7AOD - chains M and W of the 24 polymer chains in the assembly; structure by electron microscopy, 4.50 A resolution (low resolution: residue-level contacts below are approximate; hydrogen-bond / salt-bridge calls are withheld).

[Chain M]
Name: DNA-directed RNA polymerase I subunit rpa1
Organism: Schizosaccharomyces pombe (strain 972 / ATCC 24843)
Notes: EC 2.7.7.6
Reference sequence: P15398 (RPA1_SCHPO); numbering as in UniProt (aligned over 1-1689)
Amino-acid sequence (1689 residues; row label = number of the first residue in the row):
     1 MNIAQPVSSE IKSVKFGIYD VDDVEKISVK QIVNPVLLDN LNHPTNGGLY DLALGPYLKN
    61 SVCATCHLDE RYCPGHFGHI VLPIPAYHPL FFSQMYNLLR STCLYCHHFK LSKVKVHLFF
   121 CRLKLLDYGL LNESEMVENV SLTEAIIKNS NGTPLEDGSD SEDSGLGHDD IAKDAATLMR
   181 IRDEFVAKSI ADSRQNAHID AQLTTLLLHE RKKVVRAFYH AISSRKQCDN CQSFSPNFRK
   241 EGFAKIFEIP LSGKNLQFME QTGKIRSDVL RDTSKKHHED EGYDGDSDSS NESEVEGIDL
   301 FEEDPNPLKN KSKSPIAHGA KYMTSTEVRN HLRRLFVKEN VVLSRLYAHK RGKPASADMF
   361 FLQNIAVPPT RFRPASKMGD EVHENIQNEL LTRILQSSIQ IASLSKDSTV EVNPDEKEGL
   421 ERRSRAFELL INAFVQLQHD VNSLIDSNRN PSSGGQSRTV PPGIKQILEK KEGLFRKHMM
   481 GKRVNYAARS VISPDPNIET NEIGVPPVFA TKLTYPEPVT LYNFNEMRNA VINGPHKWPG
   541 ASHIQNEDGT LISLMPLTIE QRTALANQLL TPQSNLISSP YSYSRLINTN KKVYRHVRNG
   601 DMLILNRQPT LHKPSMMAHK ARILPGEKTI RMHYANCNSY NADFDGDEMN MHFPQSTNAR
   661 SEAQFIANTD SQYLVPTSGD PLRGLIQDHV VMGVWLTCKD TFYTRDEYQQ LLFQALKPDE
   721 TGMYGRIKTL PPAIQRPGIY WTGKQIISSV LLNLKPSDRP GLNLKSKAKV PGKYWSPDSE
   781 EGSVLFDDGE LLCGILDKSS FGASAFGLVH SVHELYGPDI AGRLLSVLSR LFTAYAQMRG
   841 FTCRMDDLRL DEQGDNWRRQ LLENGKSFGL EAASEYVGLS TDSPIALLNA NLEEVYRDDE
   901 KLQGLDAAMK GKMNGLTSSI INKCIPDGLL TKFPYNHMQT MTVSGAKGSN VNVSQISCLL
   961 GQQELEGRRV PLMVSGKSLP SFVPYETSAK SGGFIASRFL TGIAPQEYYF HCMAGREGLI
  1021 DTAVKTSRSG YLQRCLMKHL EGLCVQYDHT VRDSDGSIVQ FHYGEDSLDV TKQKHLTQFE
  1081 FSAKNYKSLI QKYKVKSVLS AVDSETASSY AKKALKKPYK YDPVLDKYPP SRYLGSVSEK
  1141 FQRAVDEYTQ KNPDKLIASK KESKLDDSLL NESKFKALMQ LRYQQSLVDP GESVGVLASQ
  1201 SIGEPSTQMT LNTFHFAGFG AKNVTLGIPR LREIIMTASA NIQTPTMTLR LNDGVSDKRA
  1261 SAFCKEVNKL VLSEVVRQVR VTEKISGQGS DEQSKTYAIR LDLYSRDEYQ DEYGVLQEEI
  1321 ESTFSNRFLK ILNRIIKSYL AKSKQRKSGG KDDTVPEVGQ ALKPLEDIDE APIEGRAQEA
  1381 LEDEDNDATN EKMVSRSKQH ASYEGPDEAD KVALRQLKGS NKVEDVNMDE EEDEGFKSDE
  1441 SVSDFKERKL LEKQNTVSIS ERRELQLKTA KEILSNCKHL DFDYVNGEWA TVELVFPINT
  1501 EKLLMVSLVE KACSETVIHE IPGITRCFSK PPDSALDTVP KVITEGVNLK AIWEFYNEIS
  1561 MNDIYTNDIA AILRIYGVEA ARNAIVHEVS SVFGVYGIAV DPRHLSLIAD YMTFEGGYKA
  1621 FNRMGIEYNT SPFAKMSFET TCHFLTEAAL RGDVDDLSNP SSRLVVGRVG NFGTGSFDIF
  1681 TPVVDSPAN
Not modelled in the structure: 143-171, 196-202, 259-320, 348-353, 375-384, 412-420, 452-460, 1023-1029, 1159-1161, 1214-1222, 1285-1295, 1346-1475, 1532-1536, 1682-1689
Metal / ion sites: Zn2+ site 1: Cys63, Cys66, Cys73, His76; Zn2+ site 2: Cys103, Cys106, Cys228, Cys231
Curated features (UniProtKB/Swiss-Prot):
  - region: Pro1005 to Glu1017 (Bridging helix)
  - binding site (Zn(2+)): Cys63, Cys66, Cys73, His76
  - binding site (Mg(2+)): Asp643, Asp645, Asp647
  - modified residue (Phosphoserine): Ser159, Ser161, Ser1438, Ser1441
What the authors report for this chain:
  - higher-order assembly contacts with a neighbouring DNA-directed RNA polymerases I, II, and III subunit RPABC4: Pro580 to Ile587

[Chain W]
Name: DNA-directed RNA polymerases I and III subunit RPAC2
Organism: Schizosaccharomyces pombe (strain 972 / ATCC 24843)
Reference sequence: Q09177 (RPAC2_SCHPO); numbering as in UniProt (aligned over 1-125)
Amino-acid sequence (125 residues; each row starts with the number of its first residue):
     1 MAAMTDVTDP SSVAMESATE KIIILPGHSA DLTSVTFQIQ KEDHTLGNSL RYVIMKNPEV
    61 EFCGYSIPHP SEAKMNFRIQ TAPSTTAVDV LRKGLDDLID LCDAVTEKFT EQLPRDTSTT
   121 MEVDG
Not modelled in the structure: 1-19, 115-125

[How chain M and chain W interact]
Residue-residue contacts (41):
  Asp495(M) with His69(W)
  Asn497(M) with Pro70(W)
  Arg622(M) with Glu72(W)
  Leu624(M) with His69(W)
  Pro625(M) with Ser71(W); Glu72(W)
  Arg705(M) with Met55(W); Val60(W); Glu61(W)
  Asp706(M) with Arg51(W); Met55(W)
  Gln709(M) with Met55(W); Glu61(W); Phe62(W); Cys63(W)
  Gln710(M) with Arg51(W); Gly64(W); Tyr65(W)
  Phe713(M) with Phe62(W); Gly64(W); Tyr65(W); Ser66(W); Asn76(W); Arg78(W)
  Lys717(M) with Ser66(W); Ile67(W); Pro68(W)
  Asp719(M) with Thr36(W); Asn76(W)
  Glu720(M) with Pro68(W); Asn76(W)
  Gly725(M) with Gly27(W); Arg78(W)
  Arg726(M) with Thr33(W); Ser34(W); Glu61(W); Arg78(W); Gln80(W)
  Ile727(M) with Phe62(W); Arg78(W); Gln80(W)
Interface residues without a listed pair, chain M (21 interface residues in all): Ile498, Leu712, Gln714, Pro718, Thr729
Interface residues without a listed pair, chain W (24 interface residues in all): Leu25, Thr81

[Summary]
The interface between chain M and chain W involves 21 residues on one side and 24 on the other. Curated
annotation (UniProt) lists 4 Zn2+-binding residues and 3 Mg2+-binding residues on chain M. The paper reports
higher-order assembly contacts with a neighbouring DNA-directed RNA polymerases I, II, and III subunit RPABC4
through Pro580(M).
Chain M is DNA-directed RNA polymerase I subunit rpa1 and chain W is DNA-directed RNA polymerases I and III
subunit RPAC2, both from Schizosaccharomyces pombe (strain 972 / ATCC 24843); the structure,
Schizosaccharomyces pombe RNA polymerase I (dimer), was determined by electron microscopy together with 7AOC
and 7AOE from the same study.
